PDB entry 6XAG | X-ray diffraction, 3.30 A resolution | chains A and D of the 4 polymer chains in the assembly

[Chain A]
Protein: 14-3-3 protein zeta/delta
Organism: Homo sapiens
UniProt: P63104 (1433Z_HUMAN); residues 1-230 here = UniProt positions 1-230
Sequence (232 residues; each row starts with the number of its first residue; numbers below 1 keep their minus sign (Gly-1 is residue -1)):
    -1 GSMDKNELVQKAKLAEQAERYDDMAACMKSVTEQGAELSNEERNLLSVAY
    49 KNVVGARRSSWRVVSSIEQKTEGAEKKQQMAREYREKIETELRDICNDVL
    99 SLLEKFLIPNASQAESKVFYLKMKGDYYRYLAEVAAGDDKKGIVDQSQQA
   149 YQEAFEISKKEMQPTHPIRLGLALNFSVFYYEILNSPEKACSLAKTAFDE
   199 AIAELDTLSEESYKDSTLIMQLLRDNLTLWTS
Not modelled in the structure: -1 to 0
Differences from the reference sequence: expression tag (-1 to 0)

[Chain D]
Protein: Serine/threonine-protein kinase B-raf
Organism: Homo sapiens
Notes: EC 2.7.11.1
UniProt: P15056 (BRAF_HUMAN); residue numbers follow UniProt; this construct covers 447-735
Sequence (290 residues; each row starts with the number of its first residue):
   446 GSDDWEIPDGQITVGQRIGSGSFGTVYKGKWHGDVAVKMLNVTAPTPQQL
   496 QAFKNEVGVLRKTRHVNILLFMGYSTKPQLAIVTQWCEGSSLYHHLHASE
   546 TKFEMKKLIDIARQTARGMDYLHAKSIIHRDLKSNNIFLHEDNTVKIGDF
   596 GLATVKSRWSGSHQFEQLSGSILWMAPEVIRMQDSNPYSFQSDVYAFGIV
   646 LYELMTGQLPYSNINNRDQIIEMVGRGSLSPDLSKVRSNCPKRMKRLMAE
   696 CLKKKRDERPSFPRILAEIEELARELPKIHRSASEPSLNR
Not modelled in the structure: 446-447, 465-467, 608-612, 734-735
Differences from the reference sequence: expression tag (446); conflict Ala543 (Ile in P15056), Ser544 (Ile in P15056), Lys551 (Ile in P15056), Arg562 (Gln in P15056), Asn588 (Leu in P15056), Ser630 (Lys in P15056), Glu667 (Phe in P15056), Ser673 (Tyr in P15056), Arg688 (Ala in P15056), Ser706 (Leu in P15056), Arg709 (Gln in P15056), Glu713 (Ser in P15056), Glu716 (Leu in P15056), Glu720 (Ser in P15056)
Modified positions: Ser729 (phosphoserine; SEP)
Swiss-Prot annotation at these positions:
  - active site: Asp576 (Proton acceptor)
  - binding site (ATP): Ile463 to Val471, Lys483
  - modified residue: Ser447 (Phosphoserine), Arg671 (Omega-N-methylarginine), Ser729 (Phosphoserine)
  - cross-link: Lys578 (Glycyl lysine isopeptide (Lys-Gly) (interchain with G-Cter in ubiquitin))
  - natural variant: Arg462 (R462I: In CRC), Ile463 (I463S: In CRC), Gly464 (G464E: In CRC; G464V: In a colorectal cancer cell line), Gly466 (G466A: In melanoma; G466E: In melanoma; G466V: In LNCR), Ser467 (S467A: In CFC1), Phe468 (F468S: In CFC1), Gly469 (G469A: In NHL; G469E: In CFC1 and colon cancer; G469R: In NHL; G469V: In a colorectal adenocarcinoma sample), Leu485 (L485F: In CFC1), Lys499 (K499E: In CFC1; K499N: In CFC1), Glu501 (E501G: In CFC1; E501K: In CFC1), Leu525 (L525P: In CFC1), Trp531 (W531C: In NS7), 12 further natural variant entries in UniProt
  - mutagenesis: Lys483 (K483S: Reduces kinase activity with MAP2K1), Arg509 (R509H: Loss of MAP2K1-mediated-BRAF-KSR1 dimerization), Lys578 (K578R: Blocks EGF-induced ubiquitination and ERK activation), Ile666 (I666R: No effect on MAP2K1-mediated-BRAF-KSR1 dimerization, however loss of BRAF-mediated phosphorylation of MAP2K1), Arg671 (R671K: Increased kinase activity and stability in response to EGF treatment)

[Interface between chain A and chain D]
Pairs across the interface - 31 pairs, chain A then chain D:
  Asn42(A) - Leu733(D)
  Val46(A) - Ser732(D)
  Val46(A) - Leu733(D)
  Lys49(A) - Glu730(D)  hydrogen bond (side chain-backbone)
  Lys49(A) - Pro731(D)
  Lys49(A) - Ser732(D)
  Arg56(A) - Ser729(D)
  Arg60(A) - Arg726(D)
  Lys120(A) - Glu730(D)  salt bridge
  Arg127(A) - Ser729(D)
  Tyr128(A) - Ser729(D)
  Leu172(A) - Ala728(D)
  Leu172(A) - Ser729(D)
  Leu172(A) - Glu730(D)
  Asn173(A) - Ser729(D)
  Asn173(A) - Glu730(D)
  Val176(A) - Ser727(D)
  Val176(A) - Ala728(D)
  Tyr179(A) - Lys723(D)  hydrogen bond
  Tyr179(A) - Ser727(D)
  Glu180(A) - Ser727(D)
  Leu220(A) - Ser729(D)
  Leu220(A) - Pro731(D)
  Asn224(A) - Ser727(D)
  Asn224(A) - Ala728(D)  hydrogen bond (side chain-backbone)
  Leu227(A) - Lys723(D)
  Leu227(A) - Arg726(D)
  Trp228(A) - Lys723(D)
  Thr229(A) - Arg719(D)
  Ser230(A) - Ala718(D)
  Ser230(A) - Arg719(D)
Also at the interface, not in a pair above, chain A (22 interface residues in all): Gly169, Leu216, Ile217

[Summary]
The interface between chain A and chain D involves 22 residues on one side and 11 on the other; the contacts
include 3 hydrogen bonds and 1 salt bridge. Polar pairs include Lys120(A)-Glu730(D), Lys49(A)-Glu730(D) and
Tyr179(A)-Lys723(D).
Chain A is 14-3-3 protein zeta/delta and chain D is Serine/threonine-protein kinase B-raf, both from Homo
sapiens; the structure, Apo BRAF dimer bound to 14-3-3, was determined by X-ray diffraction.
